PDB entry 4LF6 | X-ray diffraction, 3.31 A resolution | chains A and L of the 21 polymer chains in the assembly

[Chain A]
Molecule: 16S rRNA
Organism: Thermus thermophilus
Sequence (1522 nucleotides; row label = number of the first residue in the row; note: 43 numbers in that range are skipped by the numbering (no residue carries them; nothing is unmodelled there); a row labelled like 190A-190L holds insertion residues (190A, then the next letters in order); numbering starts at 0):
     0 UUUGUUGGAGAGUUUGAUCCUGGCUCAGGGUGAACGCUGGCGGCGUGCCU
    50 AAGACAUGCAAGUCGUGCGGG
    73 CCGCGGGGUUUU
    88 ACUCCG
    95 UGGUC
   101 AGCGGCGGACGGGUGAGUAACGCGUGGGU
  129A G
   130 ACCUACCCGGAAGAGGGGGACAACCCGGGGAAACUCGGGCUAAUCCCCCA
   180 UGUGGACCCGC
190A-190L CCCUUGGGGUGU
   191 GUCCAAAGGGCUUU
   216 GCCCGCUUCCGGAUGGGCCCGCGUCCCAUCAGCUAGUUGGUGGGGUAAUG
   266 GCCCACCAAGGCGACGACGGGUAGCCGGUCUGAGAGGAUGGCCGGCCACA
   316 GGGGCACUGAGACACGGGCCCCACUCCUACGGGAGGCAGCAGUUAGGAAU
   366 CUUCCGCAAUGGGCGCAAGCCUGACGGAGCGACGCCGCUUGGAGGAAGAA
   416 GCCCUUCGGGGUGUAAACUCCUGAA
   442 CCCGGGACGAAACCCCCGACGA
   474 GGGGACUGACGGUACCGGG
   494 GUAAUAGCGCCGGCCAACUCCGUGCCAGCAGCCGCGGUAAUACGGAGGGC
   544 GCGAGCGUUACCCGGAUUCACUGGGCGUAAAGGGCGUGUAGGCGGCCUGG
   594 GGCGUCCCAUGUGAAAGACCACGGCUCAACCGUGGGGGAGCGUGGGAUAC
   644 GCUCAGGCUAGACGGUGGGAGAGGGUGGUGGAAUUCCCGGAGUAGCGGUG
   694 AAAUGCGCAGAUACCGGGAGGAACGCCGAUGGCGAAGGCAGCCACCUGGU
   744 CCACCCGUGACGCUGAGGCGCGAAAGCGUGGGGAGCAAACCGGAUUAGAU
   794 ACCCGGGUAGUCCACGCCCUAAACGAUGCGCGCUAGGUCUCUGGGUCU
   848 CCUGGGGGCCGAAGCUAACGCGUUAAGCGCGCCGCCUGGGGAGUACGGCC
   898 GCAAGGCUGAAACUCAAAGGAAUUGACGGGGGCCCGCACAAGCGGUGGAG
   948 CAUGUGGUUUAAUUCGAAGXAACGCGAAGAACCUUACCAGGCCUUGACAU
   998 GCUAGG
 1003A G
  1004 AACCCGGGUGAAAGCCUGGGGUGCCCC
1030A-1030D GCGA
  1031 GGGGAGCCCUAGCACAGGUGCUGCAUGGCCGUCGUCAGCUCGUGCCGUGA
  1081 GGUGUUGGGUUAAGUCCCGCAACGAGCGCAACCCCCGCCGUUAGUUGCCA
  1131 GCGGUUCGGCCGGGCACUCUAACGGGACUGCCCGCGAAA
  1171 GCGGGAGGAAGGAGGGGACGACGUCUGGUCAGCAUGGCCCUUACGGCCUG
  1221 GGCGACACACGUGCUACAAUGCCCACUACAAAGCGAUGCCACCCGGCAAC
  1271 GGGGAGCUAAUCGCAAAAAGGUGGGCCCAGUUCGGAUUGGGGUCUGCAAC
  1321 CCGACCCCAUGAAGCCGGAAUCGCUAGUAAUCGCGGAUCAG
 1361A C
  1362 CAUGCCGCGGUGAAUACGUUCCCGGGCCUUGUACACACXGCCXGUXACGC
  1412 CAUGGGAGCGGGCUCUACCCGAAGUCGCCGGG
  1446 AGCCUACGGG
  1459 CAGGCGCCGAGGGUAGGGCCCGUGACUGGGGCGAAGUCGUAACAAGGUAG
  1509 CUGUACCGGAAGGUGCGGCUGGAU
 1532A C
  1533 CA
  1536 CUCCUUUCU
Not modelled in the structure: 0-4, 1532A, 1536-1541
Sequence notes: conflict C1533 (A2157 in M26923.1), A1534 (C2158 in M26923.1)
Modified residues: PSU (pseudouridine-5'-monophosphate) at position 516, 7MG (7N-methyl-8-hydroguanosine-5'-monophosphate) at position 527, M2G (N2-dimethylguanosine-5'-monophosphate) at position 966, 5MC (5-methylcytidine-5'-monophosphate) at position 967, 2MG (2N-methylguanosine-5'-monophosphate) at position 1207, 5MC (5-methylcytidine-5'-monophosphate) at position 1400, 4OC (4n,o2'-methylcytidine-5'-monophosphate) at position 1402, 5MC (5-methylcytidine-5'-monophosphate) at position 1404, 5MC (5-methylcytidine-5'-monophosphate) at position 1407, UR3 (3-methyluridine-5'-monophoshate) at position 1498, PSU (pseudouridine-5'-monophosphate) at position 1540, PSU (pseudouridine-5'-monophosphate) at position 1541
Ion coordination: Mg2+ site 1: U12, G22; Mg2+ site 2: U12, C526; K+ site 1 near U14 (its only coordinating residue here); Mg2+ site 3 near G21 (its only coordinating residue here); Mg2+ site 4 near C48 (its only coordinating residue here); Mg2+ site 5 near A53 (its only coordinating residue here); Mg2+ site 6 near G105 (its only coordinating residue here); Mg2+ site 7 near G107 (its only coordinating residue here); Mg2+ site 8: A109, G331; Mg2+ site 9: G115, A116, G117, G289; Mg2+ site 10: A116, G117, G289; Mg2+ site 11: C121, G124, U125, G236; 12 more K+ sites not listed; 64 more Mg2+ sites not listed
Residues lining bound ligands:
  - neomycin (NMY), molecule 1: U45, G112, G113, C307, C308, G309, C355, A356, A389, C390, G391, G392, A393
  - neomycin (NMY), molecule 2: C58, A59, G371, C372, C386, U387, G388
  - neomycin (NMY), molecule 3: A119, A120, C121, G122, C123, G236, C237, G238, U239, C240, C241, C242, C280, G281, A282, G284, G285
  - neomycin (NMY), molecule 4: G567, G568, C569, G570, G575, G821, G874, C875, G876, C877, C880
  - neomycin (NMY), molecule 5: G610, A611, C612, C613, A614, C615, G616, A622, C623, C624, G625, U626, G627
  - neomycin (NMY), molecule 6: G1405, U1406, 5MC_1407, A1408, C1409, G1489, C1490, G1491, A1492, A1493, G1494, U1495, C1496

[Chain L]
Protein: ribosomal protein S12
Organism: Thermus thermophilus
UniProt: F6DEQ7 (F6DEQ7_THETG); residue numbers follow UniProt; this construct covers 1-135
Chain sequence (135 residues; numbered 1 to 135; the number before each row is that of its first residue):
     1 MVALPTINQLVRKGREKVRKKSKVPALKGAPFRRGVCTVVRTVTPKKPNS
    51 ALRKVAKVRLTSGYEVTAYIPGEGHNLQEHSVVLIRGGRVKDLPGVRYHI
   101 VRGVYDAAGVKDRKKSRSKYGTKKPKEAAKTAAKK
Not modelled in the structure: 1-4, 130-135
Modified residues: Asp92 ((3s)-3-(methylsulfanyl)-l-aspartic acid; 0TD)
Ion coordination: Mg2+: Pro48, Asn49 (shared with G529(A) of chain A)

[Chain A / chain L interface]
Contacting residue pairs (124; chain A residue first):
  A33(A) - Pro31(L)  sugar contact
  A33(A) - Phe32(L)  base contact
  C34(A) - Phe32(L)  sugar contact
  C34(A) - Val101(L)  sugar contact
  C34(A) - Val104(L)  phosphate contact
  G35(A) - Val104(L)  sugar contact
  G35(A) - Ser118(L)  hydrogen bond to the sugar
  G35(A) - Gly121(L)  sugar contact
  C36(A) - Arg117(L)  hydrogen bond to the sugar
  C36(A) - Ser118(L)  sugar contact
  C36(A) - Thr122(L)  sugar contact
  C36(A) - Lys123(L)  salt bridge to the phosphate
  C36(A) - Lys124(L)  phosphate contact
  U37(A) - Lys123(L)  phosphate contact
  U37(A) - Lys124(L)  hydrogen bond to the phosphate
  G302(A) - Lys17(L)  salt bridge to the phosphate
  A303(A) - Lys17(L)  salt bridge to the phosphate
  G362(A) - Lys28(L)  hydrogen bond to the sugar
  G362(A) - Arg33(L)  phosphate contact
  G362(A) - Arg34(L)  salt bridge to the phosphate
  G362(A) - Thr61(L)  phosphate contact
  A363(A) - Lys28(L)  hydrogen bond to the base
  A363(A) - Ala30(L)  base contact
  A363(A) - Pro31(L)  base contact
  A363(A) - Phe32(L)  base contact
  A363(A) - Arg33(L)  salt bridge to the phosphate
  A363(A) - Arg34(L)  salt bridge to the phosphate
  A363(A) - Thr61(L)  hydrogen bond to the phosphate
  A363(A) - Leu84(L)  sugar contact
  A363(A) - Tyr105(L)  sugar contact
  A364(A) - Lys28(L)  base contact
  G500(A) - Lys124(L)  phosphate contact
  C501(A) - Arg117(L)  salt bridge to the phosphate
  C501(A) - Ser118(L)  hydrogen bond to the phosphate
  C501(A) - Lys124(L)  salt bridge to the phosphate
  G502(A) - Lys115(L)  phosphate contact
  G502(A) - Ser116(L)  phosphate contact
  G502(A) - Arg117(L)  hydrogen bond to the phosphate
  G502(A) - Ser118(L)  hydrogen bond to the phosphate
  G502(A) - Lys119(L)  phosphate contact
  C503(A) - Ser116(L)  hydrogen bond to the phosphate
  C503(A) - Lys119(L)  salt bridge to the phosphate
  C518(A) - Ser50(L)  hydrogen bond to the phosphate
  C519(A) - Ser50(L)  hydrogen bond to the phosphate
  A520(A) - Ala51(L)  phosphate contact
  A520(A) - Leu52(L)  hydrogen bond to the phosphate
  A520(A) - Glu73(L)  hydrogen bond to the sugar
  G521(A) - Leu52(L)  phosphate contact
  G521(A) - Arg53(L)  hydrogen bond to the base
  G521(A) - Lys54(L)  salt bridge to the phosphate
  G521(A) - Gly72(L)  phosphate contact
  G521(A) - Glu73(L)  phosphate contact
  C522(A) - Asn49(L)  base contact
  C522(A) - Arg53(L)  base contact
  C522(A) - Tyr69(L)  hydrogen bond to the phosphate
  C522(A) - Pro71(L)  phosphate contact
  C522(A) - Gly72(L)  hydrogen bond to the phosphate
  C522(A) - Tyr120(L)  hydrogen bond to the phosphate
  A523(A) - Arg53(L)  base contact
  A523(A) - Val90(L)  base contact
  A523(A) - Lys91(L)  base contact
  A523(A) - Asp92(L)  base contact
  A523(A) - Tyr120(L)  phosphate contact
  C525(A) - Arg89(L)  salt bridge to the phosphate
  C526(A) - Lys91(L)  salt bridge to the phosphate
  7MG_527(A) - Asn49(L)  hydrogen bond to the base
  C528(A) - Asn49(L)  hydrogen bond to the base
  G529(A) - Asn49(L)  base contact
  G529(A) - Ser50(L)  hydrogen bond to the base
  G529(A) - Ala51(L)  base contact
  G537(A) - Glu73(L)  sugar contact
  G537(A) - Arg113(L)  salt bridge to the phosphate
  G538(A) - Arg113(L)  salt bridge to the phosphate
  G538(A) - Lys114(L)  hydrogen bond to the phosphate
  G538(A) - Lys115(L)  hydrogen bond to the phosphate
  A539(A) - Lys114(L)  phosphate contact
  A539(A) - Lys115(L)  salt bridge to the phosphate
  G550(A) - Lys119(L)  sugar contact
  U551(A) - Arg86(L)  sugar contact
  U552(A) - Pro31(L)  hydrogen bond to the sugar
  U552(A) - Arg86(L)  sugar contact
  U552(A) - Gly87(L)  hydrogen bond to the sugar
  A553(A) - Val24(L)  phosphate contact
  A553(A) - Ala30(L)  sugar contact
  A553(A) - Pro31(L)  sugar contact
  A553(A) - Gly87(L)  phosphate contact
  A553(A) - Gly88(L)  phosphate contact
  C554(A) - Ser22(L)  hydrogen bond to the phosphate
  C555(A) - Lys20(L)  phosphate contact
  C562(A) - Arg15(L)  base contact
  C562(A) - Glu16(L)  hydrogen bond to the sugar
  C562(A) - Lys17(L)  sugar contact
  A563(A) - Arg15(L)  base contact
  C564(A) - Leu10(L)  phosphate contact
  C564(A) - Arg15(L)  salt bridge to the phosphate
  G567(A) - Pro5(L)  base contact
  G567(A) - Arg15(L)  hydrogen bond to the base
  G568(A) - Pro5(L)  base contact
  G585(A) - Asn8(L)  hydrogen bond to the sugar
  C879(A) - Thr6(L)  base contact
  C880(A) - Thr6(L)  hydrogen bond to the phosphate
  C880(A) - Asn8(L)  hydrogen bond to the phosphate
  C880(A) - Gln9(L)  phosphate contact
  C880(A) - Arg12(L)  salt bridge to the phosphate
  G881(A) - Gln9(L)  hydrogen bond to the phosphate
  G881(A) - Arg12(L)  salt bridge to the phosphate
  G881(A) - Lys13(L)  salt bridge to the phosphate
  C882(A) - Pro5(L)  base contact
  C882(A) - Lys13(L)  salt bridge to the phosphate
  U884(A) - Arg15(L)  base contact
  A909(A) - Lys21(L)  phosphate contact
  C910(A) - Arg97(L)  salt bridge to the phosphate
  U911(A) - Gly95(L)  phosphate contact
  U911(A) - Arg97(L)  salt bridge to the phosphate
  C912(A) - Lys46(L)  phosphate contact
  C912(A) - Arg89(L)  salt bridge to the phosphate
  C912(A) - Pro94(L)  phosphate contact
  A913(A) - Lys46(L)  salt bridge to the phosphate
  A913(A) - Lys91(L)  salt bridge to the phosphate
  C1412(A) - Lys57(L)  salt bridge to the phosphate
  C1490(A) - Pro94(L)  sugar contact
  G1491(A) - Lys46(L)  sugar contact
  A1492(A) - Lys46(L)  phosphate contact
  A1492(A) - Lys47(L)  hydrogen bond to the phosphate
Also at the interface, not in a pair above, chain A (63 interface residues in all): U24, A32, U49, C241, G524, C536, C883, C1411, A1413
Also at the interface, not in a pair above, chain L (71 interface residues in all): Ile7, Val18, Arg19, Lys23, Gly29, Arg41, Thr44, Pro45, Pro48, Glu65, Gly74

[Summary]
The interface between chain A and chain L involves 63 residues on one side and 71 on the other; the contacts
include 33 hydrogen bonds and 26 salt bridges. Polar pairs include A363(A)-Lys28(L), G521(A)-Arg53(L) and
7MG_527(A)-Asn49(L). Bound to chain A: 6 copies of neomycin.
Chain A is 16S rRNA and chain L is ribosomal protein S12, both from Thermus thermophilus; the structure,
Crystal Structure of 30S ribosomal subunit from Thermus thermophilus, was determined by X-ray diffraction.
